Entry 4NH6 (X-ray diffraction, 2.55 A resolution); this record covers chains A and B.

== Chain A ==
Molecule: Endoribonuclease Dicer
Source organism: Homo sapiens
Notes: EC 3.1.26.-; fragment: platform-PAZ-connector helix cassette
UniProtKB: Q9UPY3 (DICER_HUMAN); the construct has insertions or renumbered stretches relative to UniProt, so the offset changes along the chain: 755-994 = UniProt 765-1004; 1004-1054 = UniProt 1015-1065
Sequence (302 residues; row label = number of the first residue in the row; note: 9 numbers in that range are skipped by the numbering (no residue carries them; nothing is unmodelled there); a row labelled like 994A-994J holds insertion residues (994A, then the next letters in order)):
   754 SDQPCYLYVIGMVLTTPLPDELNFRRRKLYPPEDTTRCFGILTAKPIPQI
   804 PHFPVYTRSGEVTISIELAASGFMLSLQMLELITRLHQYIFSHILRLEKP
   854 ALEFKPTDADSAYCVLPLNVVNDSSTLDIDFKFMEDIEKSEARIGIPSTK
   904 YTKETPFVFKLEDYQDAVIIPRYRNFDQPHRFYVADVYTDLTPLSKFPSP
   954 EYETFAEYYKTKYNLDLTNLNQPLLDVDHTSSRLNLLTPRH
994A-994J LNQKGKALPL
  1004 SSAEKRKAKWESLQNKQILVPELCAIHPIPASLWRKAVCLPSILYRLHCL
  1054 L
Unresolved in the structure: 754, 852-864, 875-878, 994A-994J, 1053-1054
Differences from the reference sequence: expression tag (754); engineered mutation Ala822 (Lys832 in Q9UPY3), Ala823 (Lys833 in Q9UPY3)
Curated features (UniProtKB/Swiss-Prot):
  - modified residue: Ser1005 (Phosphoserine)
Reported in the primary citation:
  - binding site for the 15-nt RNA strand (chain B): Arg780, His982

== Chain B ==
Molecule: 15-nt RNA strand
Sequence (15 nucleotides; each row starts with the number of its first residue):
     1 UUUGCGAAUUCGCUU

== How chain A and chain B interact ==
Pairs across the interface (23):
  Tyr926(A) with U15(B), hydrogen bond to the phosphate
  Arg927(A) with U14(B), hydrogen bond to the phosphate; U15(B), salt bridge to the phosphate
  Phe950(A) with U15(B), base contact
  Pro951(A) with U15(B), base contact
  Ser952(A) with U15(B), hydrogen bond to the base
  Phe958(A) with U15(B), phosphate contact
  Tyr961(A) with U14(B), sugar contact; U15(B), hydrogen bond to the phosphate
  Tyr962(A) with U15(B), hydrogen bond to the phosphate
  Lys965(A) with U14(B), salt bridge to the phosphate
  Tyr966(A) with U14(B), sugar contact; U15(B), hydrogen bond to the phosphate
  Ser1005(A) with U9(B), hydrogen bond to the phosphate; U10(B), hydrogen bond to the phosphate
  Trp1013(A) with C13(B), base contact; U14(B), hydrogen bond to the base
  Leu1016(A) with U14(B), base contact
  Gln1017(A) with U14(B), base contact
  Gln1020(A) with U14(B), hydrogen bond to the sugar; U15(B), sugar contact
  Ile1021(A) with U15(B), hydrogen bond to the sugar
  Leu1022(A) with U15(B), sugar contact
Also at the interface, not in a pair above, chain A (20 interface residues in all): Glu954, Ser1004, Lys1019

== In short ==
Chain A and chain B form an interface of 20 and 5 residues respectively, with 11 hydrogen bonds and 2 salt
bridges. Polar contacts include Ser952(A)-U15(B), Trp1013(A)-U14(B) and Gln1020(A)-U14(B). From the paper: a
binding site for the 15-nt RNA strand (chain B) at Arg780(A) and His982(A).
Chain A is Endoribonuclease Dicer (Homo sapiens) and chain B is a 15-nt RNA strand; the structure, Structure
of human Dicer Platform-PAZ-Connector Helix cassette in complex with 15-mer siRNA having 5'-pUUU and UU-3'
..., was determined by X-ray diffraction together with 4NGB, 4NGC, 4NGD, 4NGF, 4NH3, 4NH5 and 4NHA from the
same study.
